6M99 - chains C and L of the 12 polymer chains in the assembly; structure by electron microscopy, 3.40 A resolution.

[Chain C (and L)]
Protein: VP3
From: Grass carp reovirus
Notes: chain L of this document is another copy of the same molecule, construct and numbering; everything in this record applies to it too
UniProtKB: Q9E3V8 (Q9E3V8_9REOV); residues 1-1214 here = UniProt positions 1-1214
Chain sequence (1214 residues; row label = number of the first residue in the row):
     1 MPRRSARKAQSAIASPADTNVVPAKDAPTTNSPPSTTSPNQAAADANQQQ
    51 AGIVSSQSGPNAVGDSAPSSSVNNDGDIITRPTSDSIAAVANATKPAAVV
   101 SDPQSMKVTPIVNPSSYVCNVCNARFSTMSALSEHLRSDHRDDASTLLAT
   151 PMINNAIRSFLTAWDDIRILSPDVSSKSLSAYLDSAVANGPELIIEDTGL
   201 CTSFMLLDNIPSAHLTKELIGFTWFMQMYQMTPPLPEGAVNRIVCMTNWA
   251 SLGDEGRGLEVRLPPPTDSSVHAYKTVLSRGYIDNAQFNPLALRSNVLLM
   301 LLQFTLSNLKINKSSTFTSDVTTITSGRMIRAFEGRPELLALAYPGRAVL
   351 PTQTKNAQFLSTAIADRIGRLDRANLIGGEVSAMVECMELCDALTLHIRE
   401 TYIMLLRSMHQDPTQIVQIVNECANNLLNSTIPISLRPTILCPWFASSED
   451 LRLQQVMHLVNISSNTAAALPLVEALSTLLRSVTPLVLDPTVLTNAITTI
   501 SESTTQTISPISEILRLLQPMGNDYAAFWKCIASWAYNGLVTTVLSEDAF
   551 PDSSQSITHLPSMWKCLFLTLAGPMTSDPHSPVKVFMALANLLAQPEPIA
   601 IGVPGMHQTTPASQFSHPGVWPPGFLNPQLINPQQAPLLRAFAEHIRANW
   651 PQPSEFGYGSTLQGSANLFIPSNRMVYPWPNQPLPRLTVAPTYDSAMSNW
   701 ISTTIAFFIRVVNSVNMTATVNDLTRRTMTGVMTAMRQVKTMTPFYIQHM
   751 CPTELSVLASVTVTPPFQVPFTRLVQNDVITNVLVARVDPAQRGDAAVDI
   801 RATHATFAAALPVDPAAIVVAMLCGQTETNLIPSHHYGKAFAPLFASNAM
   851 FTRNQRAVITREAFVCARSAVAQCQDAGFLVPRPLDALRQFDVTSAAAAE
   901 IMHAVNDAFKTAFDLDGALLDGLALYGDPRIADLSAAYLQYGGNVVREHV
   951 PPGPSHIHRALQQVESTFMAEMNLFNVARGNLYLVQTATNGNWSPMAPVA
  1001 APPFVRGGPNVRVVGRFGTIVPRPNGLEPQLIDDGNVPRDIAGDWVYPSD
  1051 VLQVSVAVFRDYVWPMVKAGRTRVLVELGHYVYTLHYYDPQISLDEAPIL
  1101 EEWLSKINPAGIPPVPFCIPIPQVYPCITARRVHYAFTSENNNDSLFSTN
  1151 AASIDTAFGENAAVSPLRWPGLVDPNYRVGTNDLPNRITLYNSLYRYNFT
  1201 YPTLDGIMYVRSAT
Disordered / not traced: 1-106, 142-150, 1212-1214 (chain L: 1-14, 142-154)
Bound ions: Zn2+: Cys-119, Cys-122, Asp-139
From the paper describing this entry:
  - conformationally variable residues: Pro-172 to Pro-191
  - self-association interface (contacts with another copy of this molecule): Pro-172 to Asp-184

[Chain C / chain L interface]
Residue-residue contacts (98):
  Phe-222(C) / Pro-1024(L)  hydrophobic
  Trp-224(C) / Pro-1022(L)
  Trp-224(C) / Tyr-1062(L)
  Ser-319(C) / Thr-894(L)  hydrogen bond
  Val-321(C) / Leu-278(L)
  Val-321(C) / Tyr-282(L)
  Val-321(C) / Asn-289(L)  hydrogen bond (backbone-side chain)
  Val-321(C) / Leu-291(L)
  Thr-322(C) / Leu-291(L)
  Thr-322(C) / Pro-1109(L)  hydrogen bond (side chain-backbone)
  Thr-322(C) / Ala-1110(L)
  Thr-323(C) / Leu-291(L)
  Thr-323(C) / Asp-1050(L)  hydrogen bond
  Thr-323(C) / Gln-1053(L)
  Thr-323(C) / Val-1054(L)
  Thr-323(C) / Pro-1109(L)  hydrogen bond (backbone-backbone)
  Ser-326(C) / Leu-291(L)
  Ser-326(C) / Phe-891(L)
  Gly-327(C) / Phe-891(L)
  Gly-327(C) / Asp-892(L)
  Met-329(C) / Thr-894(L)  hydrogen bond
  Ala-348(C) / Phe-1017(L)
  Val-349(C) / Val-1054(L)
  Leu-350(C) / Phe-1017(L)  hydrophobic
  Leu-350(C) / Thr-1019(L)  hydrogen bond (backbone-side chain)
  Pro-351(C) / Gly-1018(L)
  Pro-351(C) / Thr-1019(L)
  Pro-351(C) / Ile-1020(L)  hydrogen bond (backbone-backbone)
  Pro-351(C) / Val-1058(L)
  Thr-352(C) / Thr-1019(L)
  Thr-352(C) / Ile-1020(L)
  Gln-353(C) / Thr-1019(L)
  Gln-353(C) / Ile-1020(L)  hydrogen bond (backbone-backbone)
  Gln-353(C) / Val-1021(L)
  Leu-360(C) / Phe-1017(L)
  Ser-361(C) / Phe-1017(L)
  Ser-361(C) / Asn-1036(L)
  Ala-363(C) / Arg-1016(L)  hydrogen bond (backbone-side chain)
  Ala-365(C) / Arg-1016(L)
  Asn-375(C) / Ala-796(L)
  Leu-376(C) / Ala-796(L)
  Leu-376(C) / Ala-797(L)
  Leu-376(C) / Val-798(L)  hydrogen bond (backbone-backbone)
  Ile-377(C) / Val-798(L)
  Ile-377(C) / Asp-799(L)
  Ile-377(C) / Ile-800(L)  hydrophobic
  Gly-378(C) / Ala-797(L)
  Gly-378(C) / Val-798(L)  hydrogen bond (backbone-backbone)
  Gly-378(C) / Ile-800(L)
  Gly-379(C) / Tyr-926(L)
  Gly-379(C) / Gly-927(L)
  Glu-380(C) / Ile-800(L)
  Asn-426(C) / Thr-609(L)  hydrogen bond (backbone-side chain)
  Leu-427(C) / Ser-554(L)
  Asn-429(C) / Asp-552(L)
  Asn-429(C) / Ser-553(L)
  Asn-429(C) / Pro-611(L)
  Thr-431(C) / Pro-611(L)
  Thr-431(C) / Ser-613(L)
  Thr-431(C) / Gln-614(L)
  Ile-432(C) / Gln-614(L)  hydrogen bond (backbone-side chain)
  Pro-433(C) / Ala-805(L)  hydrophobic
  Ile-434(C) / Gln-614(L)
  Ile-434(C) / His-617(L)
  Ile-434(C) / Val-620(L)  hydrophobic
  Ser-435(C) / Ala-802(L)
  Ser-435(C) / Thr-803(L)  hydrogen bond (side chain-backbone)
  Ser-435(C) / His-804(L)
  Leu-436(C) / Ala-802(L)
  Leu-436(C) / Thr-803(L)
  Pro-685(C) / Gln-595(L)
  Arg-686(C) / Ser-553(L)
  Arg-686(C) / Ser-554(L)
  Arg-686(C) / Ser-556(L)  hydrogen bond (backbone-side chain)
  Arg-686(C) / Ala-594(L)
  Arg-686(C) / Gln-595(L)  hydrogen bond (backbone-side chain)
  Arg-686(C) / Thr-609(L)
  Leu-687(C) / Gln-595(L)  hydrogen bond (backbone-side chain)
  Leu-687(C) / Pro-596(L)
  Thr-688(C) / Ala-719(L)
  Thr-688(C) / Thr-720(L)
  Asn-830(C) / Thr-720(L)
  Ile-832(C) / Ser-554(L)
  Ile-832(C) / Gln-555(L)
  Ile-832(C) / Ser-556(L)
  Ile-832(C) / Thr-558(L)
  Ser-834(C) / Ser-554(L)  hydrogen bond (side chain-backbone)
  His-835(C) / Asp-552(L)  salt bridge
  His-835(C) / Ser-554(L)  hydrogen bond (backbone-backbone)
  His-835(C) / Gln-555(L)  hydrogen bond
  Ile-1154(C) / Pro-1022(L)
  Ile-1154(C) / Pro-1024(L)  hydrophobic
  Tyr-1209(C) / Glu-547(L)
  Arg-1211(C) / Pro-551(L)
  Arg-1211(C) / Asp-552(L)
  Arg-1211(C) / Ser-553(L)
  Arg-1211(C) / Pro-611(L)
  Arg-1211(C) / Ser-613(L)  hydrogen bond
Other interface residues (no listed pair), chain C (52 interface residues in all): Gly-221, Tyr-229, Ile-324, Arg-370, Gln-418, Ser-430, Gly-838
Other interface residues (no listed pair), chain L (60 interface residues in all): Asp-548, Phe-550, Asn-591, Gly-605, Asp-795, Arg-889, Ala-1057

[Overview]
Chain C and chain L form an interface of 52 and 60 residues respectively, with 22 hydrogen bonds and 1 salt
bridge. Polar contacts include His-835(C)/Asp-552(L), Ser-319(C)/Thr-894(L) and Val-321(C)/Asn-289(L).
Cys-119(C), Cys-122(C) and Asp-139(C) coordinate Zn2+. From the paper: conformational variability at
Pro-172(C); a self-association interface involving Pro-172(C).
Both chains are VP3 (Grass carp reovirus). Entry 6M99 (In situ structure of transcriptional enzyme complex and
asymmetric inner capsid protein of aquareovirus at primed ...) was determined by electron microscopy.
